1U35 - chains I and H of the 10 polymer chains in the assembly; structure by X-ray diffraction, 3.00 A resolution.

# Chain I
Molecule: alpha-satellite DNA
Source organism: Homo sapiens
Sequence (146 nucleotides; row label = number of the first residue in the row):
     1 ATCAATATCCACCTGCAGATTCTACCAAAAGTGTATTTGGAAACTGCTCC
    51 ATCAAAAGGCATGTTCAGCGGAA
   73A T
    74 TCCGCTGAACATGCCTTTTGATGGAGCAGTTTCCAAATACACTTTTGGTA
   124 GAATCTGCAGGTGGATATTGAT
Not modelled in the structure: 73A

# Chain H
Protein: histone 3, H2ba
Source organism: Mus musculus
UniProt: Q9D2U9 (Q9D2U9_MOUSE); residues 1397-1522 here correspond to UniProt positions 1-126 (UniProt number = residue number - 1396)
Sequence (126 residues; row label = number of the first residue in the row):
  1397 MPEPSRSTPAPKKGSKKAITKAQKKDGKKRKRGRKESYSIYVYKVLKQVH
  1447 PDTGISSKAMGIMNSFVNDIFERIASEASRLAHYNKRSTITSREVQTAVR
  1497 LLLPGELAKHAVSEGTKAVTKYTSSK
Not modelled in the structure: 1397-1426
Curated features (UniProtKB/Swiss-Prot):
  - modified residue: Pro-1398 (N-acetylproline), Glu-1399 (ADP-ribosyl glutamic acid), Ser-1403 (ADP-ribosylserine), Lys-1408 (N6-(beta-hydroxybutyryl)lysine), Lys-1409 (N6-(2-hydroxyisobutyryl)lysine), Ser-1411 (Phosphoserine), Lys-1412 (N6-acetyllysine), Lys-1413 (N6-acetyllysine), Lys-1417 (N6-(2-hydroxyisobutyryl)lysine), Lys-1420 (N6-(2-hydroxyisobutyryl)lysine), Lys-1421 (N6-(2-hydroxyisobutyryl)lysine), Lys-1431 (N6-(2-hydroxyisobutyryl)lysine), Glu-1432 (PolyADP-ribosyl glutamic acid), Ser-1433 (Phosphoserine), Lys-1440 (N6-(2-hydroxyisobutyryl)lysine), Lys-1443 (N6-(2-hydroxyisobutyryl)lysine), Lys-1454 (N6,N6-dimethyllysine), Arg-1476 (Dimethylated arginine), Lys-1482 (N6,N6,N6-trimethyllysine), Arg-1483 (Omega-N-methylarginine) and 5 more in UniProt
  - glycosylation: Ser-1509 (O-linked (GlcNAc) serine)
  - cross-link (Glycyl lysine isopeptide (Lys-Gly)): Lys-1417 (interchain with G-Cter in SUMO2), Lys-1431 (interchain with G-Cter in ubiquitin), Lys-1517 (interchain with G-Cter in ubiquitin)

# How chain I and chain H interact
Contacting residue pairs - 14 pairs, chain I then chain H:
  DG46(I) with Arg-1428(H), hydrogen bond to the phosphate
  DC47(I) with Arg-1428(H), salt bridge to the phosphate
  DG121(I) with Arg-1430(H), sugar contact; Ile-1436(H), sugar contact; Tyr-1437(H), hydrogen bond to the phosphate
  DT122(I) with Arg-1430(H), sugar contact; Lys-1431(H), sugar contact; Glu-1432(H), phosphate contact; Ser-1433(H), hydrogen bond to the phosphate; Ile-1436(H), phosphate contact
  DA123(I) with Gly-1429(H), sugar contact; Arg-1430(H), phosphate contact; Lys-1431(H), hydrogen bond to the phosphate
  DG124(I) with Arg-1428(H), salt bridge to the phosphate
Other interface residues (no listed pair), chain I (7 interface residues in all): DG120
Other interface residues (no listed pair), chain H (9 interface residues in all): Lys-1440

# In short
7 residues of chain I and 9 residues of chain H are in contact, with 4 hydrogen bonds and 2 salt bridges.
Polar pairs include DG46(I)/Arg-1428(H), DG121(I)/Tyr-1437(H) and DT122(I)/Ser-1433(H).
Chain I is alpha-satellite DNA (Homo sapiens) and chain H is histone 3, H2ba (Mus musculus); the structure,
Crystal structure of the nucleosome core particle containing the histone domain of macroH2A, was determined by
X-ray diffraction (same publication as 1YD9).
